PDB entry 8IYS | electron microscopy, 2.95 A resolution | chains A and E of the 5 polymer chains in the assembly

Chain A:
Name: Guanine nucleotide-binding protein G(q) subunit alpha
From: Homo sapiens
UniProt: P50148 (GNAQ_HUMAN); the construct has insertions or renumbered stretches relative to UniProt, so the offset changes along the chain: 30-332 = UniProt 36-338; 337-357 = UniProt 339-359
Sequence (357 residues; numbered 1 to 357; the number before each row is that of its first residue):
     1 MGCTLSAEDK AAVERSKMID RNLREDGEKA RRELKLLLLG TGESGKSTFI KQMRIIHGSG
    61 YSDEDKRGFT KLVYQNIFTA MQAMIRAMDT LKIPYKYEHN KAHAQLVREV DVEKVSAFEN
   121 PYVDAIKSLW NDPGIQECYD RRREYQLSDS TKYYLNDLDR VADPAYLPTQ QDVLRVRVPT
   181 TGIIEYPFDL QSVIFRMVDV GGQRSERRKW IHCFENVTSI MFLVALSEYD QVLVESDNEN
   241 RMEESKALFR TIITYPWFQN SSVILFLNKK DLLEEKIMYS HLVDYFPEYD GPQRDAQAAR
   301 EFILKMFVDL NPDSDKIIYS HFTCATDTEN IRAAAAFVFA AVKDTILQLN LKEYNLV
Unresolved in the structure: 1-2
Sequence notes: initiating methionine (1); expression tag (2-29); insertion (333-336)
Residues lining bound ligands: GDP (guanosine-5'-diphosphate): Thr-41, Gly-42, Glu-43, Ser-44, Gly-45, Lys-46, Ser-47, Thr-48, Asp-149, Ser-150, Leu-174, Arg-175, Arg-177, Asn-268, Lys-269, Asp-271, Leu-272, Cys-324, Ala-325, Thr-326

Chain E:
Name: scFv16
From: Homo sapiens
Notes: antibody fragment or engineered binder
Sequence (247 residues; numbered 2 to 248; the number before each row is that of its first residue):
     2 VQLVESGGGL VQPGGSRKLS CSASGFAFSS FGMHWVRQAP EKGLEWVAYI SSGSGTIYYA
    62 DTVKGRFTIS RDDPKNTLFL QMTSLRSEDT AMYYCVRSIY YYGSSPFDFW GQGTTLTVSA
   122 GGGGSGGGGS GGGGSADIVM TQATSSVPVT PGESVSISCR SSKSLLHSNG NTYLYWFLQR
   182 PGQSPQLLIY RMSNLASGVP DRFSGSGSGT AFTLTISRLE AEDVGVYYCM QHLEYPLTFG
   242 AGTKLEL
Unresolved in the structure: 121-135, 248
Cystine bridges: Cys-160/Cys-230

Interface between chain A and chain E:
Residue-residue contacts (21; chain A residue first):
  Thr-4(A) / His-168(E)  hydrogen bond (backbone-side chain)
  Ser-6(A) / His-168(E)
  Ser-6(A) / Asn-170(E)
  Ser-6(A) / Tyr-174(E)  hydrogen bond
  Ala-7(A) / His-233(E)
  Ala-7(A) / Leu-234(E)
  Ala-7(A) / Tyr-236(E)  hydrophobic
  Glu-8(A) / Tyr-174(E)
  Glu-8(A) / Tyr-176(E)  hydrogen bond
  Glu-8(A) / Arg-192(E)  salt bridge
  Glu-8(A) / His-233(E)
  Ala-11(A) / Tyr-50(E)
  Ala-11(A) / Tyr-101(E)  hydrophobic
  Ala-12(A) / Tyr-101(E)
  Glu-14(A) / Ser-52(E)  hydrogen bond
  Glu-14(A) / Thr-57(E)  hydrogen bond
  Arg-15(A) / Ile-100(E)
  Arg-15(A) / Tyr-101(E)
  Arg-15(A) / Tyr-102(E)
  Met-18(A) / Ser-53(E)
  Met-18(A) / Gly-54(E)
Interface residues without a listed pair, chain A (12 interface residues in all): Leu-5, Asp-9, Lys-10
Interface residues without a listed pair, chain E (19 interface residues in all): Ser-31, Tyr-59, Pro-107

Overview:
12 residues of chain A face 19 of chain E across their interface, with 5 hydrogen bonds and 1 salt bridge.
Polar pairs include Glu-8(A)/Arg-192(E), Thr-4(A)/His-168(E) and Ser-6(A)/Tyr-174(E). Bound to chain A: GDP.
Here chain A is Guanine nucleotide-binding protein G(q) subunit alpha and chain E is scFv16, both from Homo
sapiens. Entry 8IYS (TUG891-bound FFAR4 in complex with Gq) was determined by electron microscopy (same
publication as 8H4I, 8H4K and 8H4L).
